Entry 9EV5 (X-ray diffraction, 1.86 A resolution); this record covers chains B and C of the 4 polymer chains in the assembly.

# Chain B (and C)
Molecule: Thiamine pyrophosphate-requiring enzymes [acetolactate synthase, pyruvate dehydrogenase (Cytochrome), glyoxylate carboligase, phosphonopyruvate decarboxylase]
Organism: Corynebacterium glutamicum
Notes: EC 1.2.5.1; chain C of this document is another copy of the same molecule, construct and numbering; everything in this record applies to it too
UniProt: Q8NMG5 (Q8NMG5_CORGL); numbering as in UniProt (aligned over 1-579)
Sequence (581 residues; numbered -1 to 579; the number before each row is that of its first residue; numbers below 1 keep their minus sign (Gly-1 is residue -1)):
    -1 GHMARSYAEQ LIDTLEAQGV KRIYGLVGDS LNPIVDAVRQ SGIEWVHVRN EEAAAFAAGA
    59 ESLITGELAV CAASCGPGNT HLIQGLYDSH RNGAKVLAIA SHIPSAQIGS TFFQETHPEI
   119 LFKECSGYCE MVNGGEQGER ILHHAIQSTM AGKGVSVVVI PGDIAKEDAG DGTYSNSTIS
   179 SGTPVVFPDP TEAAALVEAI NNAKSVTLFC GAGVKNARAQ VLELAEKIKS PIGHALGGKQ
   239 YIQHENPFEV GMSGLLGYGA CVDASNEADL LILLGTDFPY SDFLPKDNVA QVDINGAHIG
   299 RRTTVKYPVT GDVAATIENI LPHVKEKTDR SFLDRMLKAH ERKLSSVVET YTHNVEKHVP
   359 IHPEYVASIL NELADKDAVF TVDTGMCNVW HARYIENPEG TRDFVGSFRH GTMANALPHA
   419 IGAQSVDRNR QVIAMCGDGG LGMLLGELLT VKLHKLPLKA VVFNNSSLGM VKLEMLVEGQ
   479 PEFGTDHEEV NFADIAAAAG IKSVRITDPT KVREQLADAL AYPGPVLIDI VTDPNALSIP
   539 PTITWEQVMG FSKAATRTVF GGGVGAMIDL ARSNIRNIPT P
Unresolved in the structure: -1 to 1, 578-579
Differences from the reference sequence: expression tag (-1 to 0); variant Arg3 (His in Q8NMG5), Gly40 (Asp in Q8NMG5), Lys453 (Gln in Q8NMG5), Asp492 (Glu in Q8NMG5), Thr508 (Lys in Q8NMG5), Asp516 (Glu in Q8NMG5)
Metal / ion sites: Mg2+: Asp436, Asn463, Ser465 (together with thiamine diphosphate)
Small-molecule neighbours:
  - FAD (flavin-adenine dinucleotide): Gly209, Ala210, Gly211, Ala233, Leu234, Gly235, Gly236, Met250, Ser251, Gly252, Leu253, Leu254, Gly255, Gly273, Thr274, Asp275, Phe276, Pro277, Tyr278, Val290, Asp291, Ile292, Asn293, His296, Gly309, Asp310, Val311, Thr382, Gly383, Asn386, Ser405, Phe406, Arg407, Gly409, Met468
  - thiamine diphosphate (TPP), molecule 1: Leu24, Val25, Gly26, Asp27, Glu49, Ser72, Pro75, Gly76, His79, Gln112
  - thiamine diphosphate (TPP), molecule 2: Gln82, Thr382, Gly383, Met384, Cys385, Gly409, Thr410, Met411, Gly435, Asp436, Gly437, Gly438, Met441, Asn463, Ser465, Leu466, Gly467, Met468, Val469
From the paper describing this entry:
  - binding site for thiamine diphosphate: Ser465 to Glu486

# How chain B and chain C interact
Contacting residue pairs (29):
  Ser103(B) with Asn131(C), hydrogen bond (backbone-side chain); Gln135(C)
  Ala104(B) with Gln135(C); Arg138(C)
  Gln105(B) with Arg138(C), hydrogen bond
  Ile106(B) with Asn131(C); Gln135(C), hydrogen bond (backbone-side chain); Ile139(C)
  Gly107(B) with Tyr126(C), hydrogen bond (backbone-side chain); Glu128(C); His142(C)
  Ser108(B) with Arg138(C), hydrogen bond; His142(C), hydrogen bond
  His115(B) with Glu128(C), salt bridge
  Ile118(B) with Ile118(C), hydrophobic; Lys121(C)
  Tyr126(B) with Gly107(C), hydrogen bond (side chain-backbone)
  Glu128(B) with Gly107(C); His115(C), salt bridge
  Asn131(B) with Ser103(C), hydrogen bond (side chain-backbone); Ile106(C)
  Gln135(B) with Ser103(C); Ala104(C); Ile106(C), hydrogen bond (side chain-backbone)
  Arg138(B) with Gln105(C), hydrogen bond; Ser108(C), hydrogen bond
  Ile139(B) with Ile106(C)
  His142(B) with Gly107(C); Ser108(C), hydrogen bond
Other interface residues (no listed pair), chain B (17 interface residues in all): Lys121, Met129
Other interface residues (no listed pair), chain C (17 interface residues in all): Met129

# Overview
The chain B/chain C interface involves 17 residues from each chain; the contacts include 12 hydrogen bonds and
2 salt bridges. Polar contacts include His115(B)-Glu128(C), Ser103(B)-Asn131(C) and Gln105(B)-Arg138(C). Chain
B binds thiamine diphosphate and flavin-adenine dinucleotide. The Mg2+ site is built by Asp436(B), Asn463(B)
and Ser465(B). From the paper: a binding site for thiamine diphosphate at Ser465(B).
Both chains are Thiamine pyrophosphate-requiring enzymes [acetolactate synthase, pyruvate dehydrogenase
(Cytochrome), glyoxylate carboligase, phosphonopyruvate decarboxylase] (Corynebacterium glutamicum). Entry
9EV5 (Corynebacterium glutamicum CS176 pyruvate:quinone oxidoreductase (PQO) in complex with FAD and thiamine
diphosphate-magnesium ion) was determined by X-ray diffraction together with 9EV3, 9EV4 and 9EV6 from the same
study.
